PDB entry 4BH8 | X-ray diffraction, 2.40 A resolution | chains B and P of the 3 polymer chains in the assembly

Chain B:
Protein: Anti-ars murine germline monoclonal antibody 36-65
From: Mus musculus
Notes: fragment: antigen binding fragment; antibody fragment or engineered binder
Chain sequence (222 residues; each row starts with the number of its first residue):
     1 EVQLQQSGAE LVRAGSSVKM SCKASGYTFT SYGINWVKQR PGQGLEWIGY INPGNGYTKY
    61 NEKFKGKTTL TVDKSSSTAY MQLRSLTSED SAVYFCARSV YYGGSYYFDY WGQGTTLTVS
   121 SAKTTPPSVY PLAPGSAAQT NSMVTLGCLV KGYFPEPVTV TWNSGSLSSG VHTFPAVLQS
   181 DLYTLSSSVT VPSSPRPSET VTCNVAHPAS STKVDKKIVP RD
Disordered / not traced: 138-141
Disulfide bonds: Cys22-Cys96, Cys148-Cys203

Chain P:
Protein: Dodecapeptide antigen
Chain sequence (12 residues; each row starts with the number of its first residue; numbers below 1 keep their minus sign (Gly-2 is residue -2)):
    -2 GDPRPSYISH LL
Disordered / not traced: -2 to 0

Chain B / chain P interface:
Contacting residue pairs - 22 pairs, chain B then chain P:
  Ser31(B) with His7(P), hydrogen bond (backbone-side chain)
  Tyr32(B) with Ser6(P), hydrogen bond; His7(P)
  Gly33(B) with His7(P), hydrogen bond (backbone-side chain)
  Tyr50(B) with Leu8(P)
  Asn52(B) with Leu8(P)
  Ser99(B) with His7(P), hydrogen bond (backbone-side chain)
  Val100(B) with Ile5(P); His7(P)
  Tyr101(B) with Tyr4(P); Ile5(P), hydrogen bond (backbone-backbone); Ser6(P); His7(P); Leu8(P)
  Tyr102(B) with Pro2(P); Ser3(P), hydrogen bond (side chain-backbone); Tyr4(P); Ile5(P), hydrophobic
  Gly103(B) with Ser3(P), hydrogen bond (backbone-backbone); Tyr4(P), hydrogen bond (backbone-backbone)
  Tyr106(B) with His7(P); Leu8(P)
Other interface residues (no listed pair), chain P (8 interface residues in all): Arg1

In short:
Chain B and chain P form an interface of 11 and 8 residues respectively, with 8 hydrogen bonds. Polar contacts
include Ser31(B)-His7(P), Tyr32(B)-Ser6(P) and Gly33(B)-His7(P).
Chain B is Anti-ars murine germline monoclonal antibody 36-65 (Mus musculus) and chain P is Dodecapeptide
antigen; the structure, Crystal structure of germline antibody 36-65 in complex with peptide gdprpsyishll, was
determined by X-ray diffraction together with 4BH7 from the same study.
